PDB entry 8IMX | electron microscopy, 2.85 A resolution | chains G and U of the 7 polymer chains in the assembly

Chain G:
Molecule: Glycosylphosphatidylinositol anchor attachment 1 protein, GFP-like fluorescent chromoprotein cFP484
From: Homo sapiens
UniProt: chimeric construct of O43292, Q9U6Y3: residues 2-621 from O43292 (GPAA1_HUMAN) positions 2-621 (same numbers); residues 640-855 from Q9U6Y3 positions 45-260 (UniProt number = residue number - 595)
Amino-acid sequence (886 residues; row label = number of the first residue in the row; numbers below 1 keep their minus sign (Met-1 is residue -1)):
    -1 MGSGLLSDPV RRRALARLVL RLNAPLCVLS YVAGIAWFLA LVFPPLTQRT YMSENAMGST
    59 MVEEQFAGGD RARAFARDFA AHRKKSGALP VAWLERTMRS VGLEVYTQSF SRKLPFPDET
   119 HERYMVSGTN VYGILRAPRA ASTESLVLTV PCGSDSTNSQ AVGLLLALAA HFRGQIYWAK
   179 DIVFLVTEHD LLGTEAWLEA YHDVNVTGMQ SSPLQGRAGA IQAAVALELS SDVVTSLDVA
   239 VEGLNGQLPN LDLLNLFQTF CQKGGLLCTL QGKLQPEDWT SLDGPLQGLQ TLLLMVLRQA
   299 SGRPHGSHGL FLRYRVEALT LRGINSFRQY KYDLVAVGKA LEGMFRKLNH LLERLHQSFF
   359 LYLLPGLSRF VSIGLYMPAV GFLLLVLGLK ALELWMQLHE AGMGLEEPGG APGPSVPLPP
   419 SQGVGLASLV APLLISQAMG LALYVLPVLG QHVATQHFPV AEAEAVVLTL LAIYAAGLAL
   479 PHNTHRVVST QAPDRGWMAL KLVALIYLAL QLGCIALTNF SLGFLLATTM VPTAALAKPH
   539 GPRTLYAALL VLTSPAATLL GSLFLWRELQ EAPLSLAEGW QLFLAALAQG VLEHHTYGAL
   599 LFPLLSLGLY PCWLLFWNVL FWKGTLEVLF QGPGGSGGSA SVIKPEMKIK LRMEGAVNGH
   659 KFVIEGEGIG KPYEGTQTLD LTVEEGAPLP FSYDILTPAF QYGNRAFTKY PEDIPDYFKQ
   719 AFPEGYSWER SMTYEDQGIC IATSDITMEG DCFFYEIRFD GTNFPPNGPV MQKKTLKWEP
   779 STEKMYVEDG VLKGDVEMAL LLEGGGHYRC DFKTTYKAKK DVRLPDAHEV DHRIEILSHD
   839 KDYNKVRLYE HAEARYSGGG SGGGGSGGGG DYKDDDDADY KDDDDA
Disordered / not traced: -1 to 9, 399-422, 482-490, 622-884
Disulfides: Cys259-Cys266
Covalently attached groups: N-acetylglucosamine (NAG) linked to Asn203
Construct notes: initiating methionine (-1); expression tag (0-1, 856-884); linker (622-639); conflict Glu644 (Asp49 in Q9U6Y3), Arg650 (Lys55 in Q9U6Y3), Ala654 (Asn59 in Q9U6Y3), 42 further conflict positions vs the reference (Q9U6Y3) not listed
Bound ions: Mg2+: Gln355 (together with 05E)
Ligand contacts:
  - 05E / 80Y / 81Q / 2-amino-2-deoxy-alpha-D-glucopyranose: Tyr49, Ser51, Asn53, His354, Gln355, Ser356, Phe357
  - 6OU ([(2R)-1-[2-azanylethoxy(oxidanyl)phosphoryl]oxy-3-hexadecanoyloxy-propan-2-yl] (Z)-octadec-9-enoate), molecule 1: Thr118, Leu295, Arg296, Ala298, Ser299, Arg301, His303, Leu441, Leu468, Tyr472, Leu520, Leu524, Pro553, Ala554, Thr556, Leu557, Ser560, Leu561, Trp564, Leu580, Ala583, Ala584, Leu585, Gln587, Gly588, Leu599, Phe600, Leu603, Ser604
  - 6OU, molecule 2: Asn243, Arg311, Tyr505, Gln509, Cys512, Ile513, Thr516, Leu598, Leu602, Gly606
  - 6OU, molecule 3: Phe357, Ser370, Ile371, Gly372, Leu373, Met375, Leu382, Gly386, Ile504, Ala507, Gly511, Leu515
  - 6OU, molecule 4: Trp393, Leu431, Val501, Ile504, Tyr505, Leu508
  - Digitonin (AJP): Gln46, Tyr49, Phe357, Phe368, Ser370, Gly372, Leu373, Met375, Pro376, Gly379, Phe380
UniProt features mapped onto this chain:
  - binding site (a 2-acyl-6-[6-phosphoethanolamine-alpha-D-mannosyl-(1->2)-6-phosphoethanolamine-alpha-D-mannosyl-(1->6)-2-phosphoethanolamine-alpha-D-mannosyl-(1->4)-alpha-D-glucosaminyl]-1-(1-radyl,2-acyl-sn-glycero-3-phospho)-1D-myo-inositol): Tyr49, Ser51, His354, Gln355, Ser356
  - binding site (Mg(2+)): Gln355
  - glycosylation: Asn203 (N-linked (GlcNAc...) asparagine)
  - modified residue: Tyr700 (2,3-didehydrotyrosine)
  - cross-link: Gln699 to Gly701 (2-iminomethyl-5-imidazolinone (Gln-Gly))
What the authors report for this chain:
  - mutagenesis - S234L, S234Y, Q355P: decreased catalytic activity on CD59
  - mutagenesis - S234V, Q355P: abolished catalytic activity on PrP
  - mutagenesis - S234A: unchanged catalytic activity
  - disease-associated variants - S51L: decreased catalytic activity (citing earlier work)
  - mutagenesis - S234V: unchanged catalytic activity on CD59

Chain U:
Molecule: Phosphatidylinositol glycan anchor biosynthesis class U protein, GFP-like fluorescent chromoprotein cFP484
From: Homo sapiens
UniProt: chimeric construct of Q9H490, Q9U6Y3: residues 2-435 from Q9H490 (PIGU_HUMAN) positions 2-435 (same numbers); residues 454-669 from Q9U6Y3 positions 45-260 (UniProt number = residue number - 409)
Amino-acid sequence (678 residues; row label = number of the first residue in the row; numbers below 1 keep their minus sign (Met-1 is residue -1)):
    -1 MGSAAPLVLV LVVAVTVRAA LFRSSLAEFI SERVEVVSPL SSWKRVVEGL SLLDLGVSPY
    59 SGAVFHETPL IIYLFHFLID YAELVFMITD ALTAIALYFA IQDFNKVVFK KQKLLLELDQ
   119 YAPDVAELIR TPMEMRYIPL KVALFYLLNP YTILSCVAKS TCAINNTLIA FFILTTIKGS
   179 AFLSAIFLAL ATYQSLYPLT LFVPGLLYLL QRQYIPVKMK SKAFWIFSWE YAMMYVGSLV
   239 VIICLSFFLL SSWDFIPAVY GFILSVPDLT PNIGLFWYFF AEMFEHFSLF FVCVFQINVF
   299 FYTIPLAIKL KEHPIFFMFI QIAVIAIFKS YPTVGDVALY MAFFPVWNHL YRFLRNIFVL
   359 TCIIIVCSLL FPVLWHLWIY AGSANSNFFY AITLTFNVGQ ILLISDYFYA FLRREYYLTH
   419 GLYLTAKDGT EAMLVLKGTL EVLFQGPGGS GGSASVIKPE MKIKLRMEGA VNGHKFVIEG
   479 EGIGKPYEGT QTLDLTVEEG APLPFSYDIL TPAFQYGNRA FTKYPEDIPD YFKQAFPEGY
   539 SWERSMTYED QGICIATSDI TMEGDCFFYE IRFDGTNFPP NGPVMQKKTL KWEPSTEKMY
   599 VEDGVLKGDV EMALLLEGGG HYRCDFKTTY KAKKDVRLPD AHEVDHRIEI LSHDKDYNKV
   659 RLYEHAEARY SGGGSGGG
Disordered / not traced: -1 to 1, 422-676
Construct notes: initiating methionine (-1); expression tag (0-1, 670-676); linker (436-453); conflict Glu458 (Asp49 in Q9U6Y3), Arg464 (Lys55 in Q9U6Y3), Ala468 (Asn59 in Q9U6Y3), 42 further conflict positions vs the reference (Q9U6Y3) not listed
Ligand contacts:
  - 05E / 80Y / 81Q / 2-amino-2-deoxy-alpha-D-glucopyranose: Phe356, Val357, Cys360, Ile361, Val364, Leu372, Asn383, Asn385, Phe386, Ala389, Ile390, Thr393
  - 6OU ([(2R)-1-[2-azanylethoxy(oxidanyl)phosphoryl]oxy-3-hexadecanoyloxy-propan-2-yl] (Z)-octadec-9-enoate), molecule 1: Phe27, Leu367, Pro370, Val371, His374, Tyr378
  - 6OU, molecule 2: Phe143, Asn147, Pro148, Tyr149, Leu152, Met339, Phe342, Asn346, Tyr349, Ile355, Phe356, Thr359, Cys360, Ile362, Ile363, Ser366, Leu367, Leu401, Tyr405
  - 6OU, molecule 3: Val364, Leu368, Phe386
  - 80T ([(2R)-1-hexadecanoyloxy-3-[[3-[[(2R)-3-hexadecanoyloxy-2-[(Z)-octadec-9-enoyl]oxy-propoxy]-oxidanyl-phosphoryl]oxy-2-oxidanyl-propoxy]-oxidanyl-phosphoryl]oxy-propan-2-yl] (Z)-octadec-9-enoate): Phe200, Val201, Leu204, Leu205, Val215, Lys216, Met217, Phe222, Trp223, Ser226, Trp227, Ala230, Tyr233, Val234, Ile302, Ala305, Lys309
  - LBN (1-palmitoyl-2-oleoyl-sn-glycero-3-phosphocholine): Phe288, Val292, Ile295, Asn296, Phe299
UniProt features mapped onto this chain:
  - binding site (a cardiolipin): Lys216, Met217, Lys309
  - binding site (a 2-acyl-6-[6-phosphoethanolamine-alpha-D-mannosyl-(1->2)-6-phosphoethanolamine-alpha-D-mannosyl-(1->6)-2-phosphoethanolamine-alpha-D-mannosyl-(1->4)-alpha-D-glucosaminyl]-1-(1-radyl,2-acyl-sn-glycero-3-phospho)-1D-myo-inositol): Asn383, Asn385
  - modified residue: Tyr514 (2,3-didehydrotyrosine)
  - cross-link: Gln513 to Gly515 (2-iminomethyl-5-imidazolinone (Gln-Gly))

How chain G and chain U interact:
Residue-residue contacts - 23 pairs, chain G then chain U:
  Gln245(G) - Ala379(U)  hydrogen bond (side chain-backbone)
  Arg311(G) - Tyr378(U)
  Arg313(G) - Ile377(U)
  Arg313(G) - Tyr378(U)
  Phe358(G) - Ser381(U)
  Leu359(G) - Ser381(U)
  Leu390(G) - Phe356(U)  hydrophobic
  Trp393(G) - Tyr349(U)
  Trp393(G) - Ile355(U)  hydrophobic
  Trp393(G) - Phe356(U)
  His397(G) - Tyr349(U)  hydrogen bond
  Leu500(G) - Phe356(U)  hydrophobic
  Ile504(G) - Phe356(U)  hydrophobic
  Ile504(G) - Cys360(U)  hydrophobic
  Leu508(G) - Ile363(U)  hydrophobic
  Leu508(G) - Val364(U)  hydrophobic
  Leu508(G) - Leu367(U)  hydrophobic
  Cys512(G) - Leu367(U)  hydrophobic
  Cys512(G) - Leu368(U)  hydrophobic
  Leu515(G) - Leu368(U)  hydrophobic
  Leu515(G) - Leu372(U)  hydrophobic
  Leu515(G) - Leu375(U)
  Thr516(G) - Val371(U)
Interface residues without a listed pair, chain G (17 interface residues in all): Leu310, Ile371, Ala389
Interface residues without a listed pair, chain U (17 interface residues in all): Gly380, Phe386

In short:
The chain G/chain U interface involves 17 residues from each chain; the contacts include 2 hydrogen bonds.
Polar contacts include Gln245(G)-Ala379(U) and His397(G)-Tyr349(U). The paper reports that S234L, S234Y and
Q355P of chain G reduce catalytic activity on CD59; S234V and Q355P of chain G abolish catalytic activity on
PrP.
Here chain G is Glycosylphosphatidylinositol anchor attachment 1 protein, GFP-like fluorescent chromoprotein
cFP484 and chain U is Phosphatidylinositol glycan anchor biosynthesis class U protein, GFP-like fluorescent
chromoprotein cFP484, both from Homo sapiens. Entry 8IMX (Cryo-EM structure of GPI-T with a chimeric
GPI-anchored protein) was determined by electron microscopy, deposited together with 8IMY.
